Entry 4NZG (X-ray diffraction, 2.15 A resolution); this record covers chains A and B of the 4 polymer chains in the assembly.

[Chain A (and B)]
Molecule: Integrase p46
Source organism: Moloney murine leukemia virus
Notes: chain B of this document is another copy of the same molecule, construct and numbering; everything in this record applies to it too
UniProtKB: P03355 (POL_MLVMS); residues 9-106 here correspond to UniProt positions 1338-1435 (UniProt number = residue number + 1329)
Amino-acid sequence (100 residues; each row starts with the number of its first residue):
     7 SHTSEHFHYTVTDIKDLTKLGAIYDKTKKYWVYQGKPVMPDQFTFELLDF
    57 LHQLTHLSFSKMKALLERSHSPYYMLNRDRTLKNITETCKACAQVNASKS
Unresolved in the structure: 7-11, 105-106
Sequence notes: expression tag (7-8)

[Chain A / chain B interface]
Pairs across the interface (10; chain A residue first):
  Lys67(A) with Val101(B); Asn102(B), hydrogen bond
  Ala70(A) with Ser104(B)
  Leu71(A) with Ser104(B)
  Arg74(A) with Gln100(B), hydrogen bond (side chain-backbone); Val101(B); Ser104(B), hydrogen bond
  Asn102(A) with Lys67(B), hydrogen bond
  Ser104(A) with Ala70(B); Leu71(B)
Other interface residues (no listed pair), chain A (8 interface residues in all): Leu63, Val101
Other interface residues (no listed pair), chain B (9 interface residues in all): Leu63, Ala103

[In short]
8 residues of chain A face 9 of chain B across their interface, with 4 hydrogen bonds. Polar pairs include
Lys67(A)-Asn102(B), Arg74(A)-Gln100(B) and Arg74(A)-Ser104(B).
Both chains are Integrase p46 (Moloney murine leukemia virus). Entry 4NZG (Crystal Structure of the N-terminal
domain of Moloney murine leukemia virus integrase, Northeast Structural Genomics Consortium ...) was
determined by X-ray diffraction together with 3NNQ from the same study.
